PDB entry 4NHK | X-ray diffraction, 1.90 A resolution | chain A

== Chain A ==
Protein: PKHD-type hydroxylase TPA1
Organism: Saccharomyces cerevisiae
Notes: EC 1.14.11.-
Reference sequence: P40032 (TPA1_YEAST); residues 21-644 here = UniProt positions 21-644
Amino-acid sequence (647 residues; numbered -2 to 644; the number before each row is that of its first residue; numbers below 1 keep their minus sign (Met-2 is residue -2)):
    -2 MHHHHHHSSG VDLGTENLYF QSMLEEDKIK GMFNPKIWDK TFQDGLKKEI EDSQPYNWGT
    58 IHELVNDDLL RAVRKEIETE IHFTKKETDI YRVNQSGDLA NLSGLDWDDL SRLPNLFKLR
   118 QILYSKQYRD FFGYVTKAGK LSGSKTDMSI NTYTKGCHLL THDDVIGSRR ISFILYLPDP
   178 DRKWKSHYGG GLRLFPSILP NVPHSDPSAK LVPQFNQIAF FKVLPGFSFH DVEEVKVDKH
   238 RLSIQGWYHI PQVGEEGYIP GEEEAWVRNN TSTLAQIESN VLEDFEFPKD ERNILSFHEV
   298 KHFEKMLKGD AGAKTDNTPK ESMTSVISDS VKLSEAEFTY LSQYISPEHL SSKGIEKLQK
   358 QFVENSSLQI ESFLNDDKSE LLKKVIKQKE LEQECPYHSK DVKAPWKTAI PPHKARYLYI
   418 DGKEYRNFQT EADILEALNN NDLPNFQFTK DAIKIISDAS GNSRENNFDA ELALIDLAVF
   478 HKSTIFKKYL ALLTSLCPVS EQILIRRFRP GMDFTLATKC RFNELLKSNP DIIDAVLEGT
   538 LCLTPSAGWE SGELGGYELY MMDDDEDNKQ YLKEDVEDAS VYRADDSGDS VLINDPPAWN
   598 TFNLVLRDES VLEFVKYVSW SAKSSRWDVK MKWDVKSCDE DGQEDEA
Unresolved in the structure: -2 to 22, 260-278, 306-327, 561-586, 636-644
Construct notes: expression tag (-2 to 20)
Swiss-Prot annotation at these positions:
  - binding site (Fe cation): His159, Asp161, His227
  - binding site (2-oxoglutarate): Tyr173, Arg238
  - modified residue: Ser607 (Phosphoserine)
  - mutagenesis: His159 to Asp161 (Loss of function), His159 (H159A: Loss of function)
Cystine bridges: Cys494-Cys635
Bound ions: Mn2+: His159, Asp161, His227 (together with pyridine-2,4-dicarboxylic acid)
Residues lining bound ligands: pyridine-2,4-dicarboxylic acid (PD2): Asn148, Tyr150, Leu156, His159, Asp161, Ile171, Tyr173, Leu189, His227, Val229, Ser240, Gln242, Trp244
Reported in the primary citation:
  - binding site for pyridine-2,4-dicarboxylic acid: Ser240
  - self-association interface (contacts with another copy of this molecule): Ile417 to Ala470, Arg518 to Ala532

== Summary ==
Ligands of chain A: pyridine-2,4-dicarboxylic acid. The Mn2+ site is built by His159, Asp161 and His227. From
UniProt: 3 Fe cation-binding residues, residues binding 2-oxoglutarate Tyr173 and Arg238 and 3 mutagenesis
sites. From the paper: a binding site for pyridine-2,4-dicarboxylic acid at Ser240; a self-association
interface involving Ile417 and Arg518.
Chain A is PKHD-type hydroxylase TPA1 (Saccharomyces cerevisiae); the structure, Crystal structure of Tpa1p
from Saccharomyces cerevisiae, termination and polyadenylation protein 1, in complex with
pyridine-2,4-dicarboxylic ..., was determined by X-ray diffraction together with 4NHL, 4NHM, 4NHX and 4NHY
from the same study.
